6UDJ - chains C and F of the 18 polymer chains in the assembly; structure by electron microscopy, 2.50 A resolution.

[Chain C (and F)]
Protein: Envelope glycoprotein gp41
Source organism: Human immunodeficiency virus 1
Notes: chain F of this document is another copy of the same molecule, construct and numbering; everything in this record applies to it too
UniProt: Q2N0S6 (Q2N0S6_9HIV1); residues 512-664 here correspond to UniProt positions 509-661 (UniProt number = residue number - 3)
Amino-acid sequence (153 residues; numbered 512 to 664; the number before each row is that of its first residue):
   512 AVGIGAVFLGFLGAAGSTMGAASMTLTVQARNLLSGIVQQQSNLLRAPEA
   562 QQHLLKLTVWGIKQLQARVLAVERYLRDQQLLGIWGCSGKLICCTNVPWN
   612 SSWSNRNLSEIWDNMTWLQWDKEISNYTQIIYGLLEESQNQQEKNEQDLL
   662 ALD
Not modelled in the structure: 512-518, 547-568, 664
Disulfide bonds: C598-C604
Glycans and other covalent adducts: N-acetylglucosamine (NAG) linked to N611, N618, N637
Differences from the reference sequence: conflict P559 (Ile556 in Q2N0S6), C605 (Thr602 in Q2N0S6)

[Interface between chain C and chain F]
Pairs across the interface (27):
  S534(C) - K655(F)
  M535(C) - N651(F)
  M535(C) - K655(F)
  T538(C) - E647(F)
  A541(C) - Q591(F)  hydrogen bond (backbone-side chain)
  R542(C) - Q591(F)
  R542(C) - E647(F)  salt bridge
  L545(C) - L587(F)
  L545(C) - R588(F)
  L545(C) - Q591(F)
  S546(C) - R588(F)
  L576(C) - Q577(F)
  R579(C) - V580(F)
  R579(C) - E584(F)  salt bridge
  V580(C) - V580(F)  hydrophobic
  V583(C) - V583(F)  hydrophobic
  V583(C) - L587(F)  hydrophobic
  Y586(C) - Q591(F)
  L587(C) - L587(F)  hydrophobic
  G600(C) - G594(F)
  G600(C) - S599(F)
  K601(C) - E654(F)
  K601(C) - E657(F)  salt bridge
  I603(C) - E654(F)
  I603(C) - K655(F)
  I603(C) - Q658(F)
  C605(C) - Q658(F)
Interface residues without a listed pair, chain C (19 interface residues in all): S599, L602
Interface residues without a listed pair, chain F (19 interface residues in all): L576, L581, I595, L661

[In short]
The chain C/chain F interface involves 19 residues from each chain, with 1 hydrogen bond and 3 salt bridges.
Among the polar pairs are R542(C)-E647(F), R579(C)-E584(F) and K601(C)-E657(F). N-acetylglucosamine is
covalently linked to N611(C), N618(C) and N637(C).
Chain C and chain F are both Envelope glycoprotein gp41 (Human immunodeficiency virus 1); the structure, HIV-1
bNAb 1-18 in complex with BG505 SOSIP.664 and 10-1074, was determined by electron microscopy (same publication
as 6UDK).
